PDB entry 8W5L | electron microscopy, 2.80 A resolution | chains A and C of the 5 polymer chains in the assembly

Chain A (and C):
Protein: Minor capsid protein A1
Organism: Escherichia phage Qbeta
Notes: chain C of this document is another copy of the same molecule, construct and numbering; everything in this record applies to it too
UniProtKB: Q8LTE1 (A1_BPQBE); residues 0-132 here correspond to UniProt positions 1-133 (UniProt number = residue number + 1)
Amino-acid sequence (133 residues; numbered 0 to 132; the number before each row is that of its first residue; numbering starts at 0):
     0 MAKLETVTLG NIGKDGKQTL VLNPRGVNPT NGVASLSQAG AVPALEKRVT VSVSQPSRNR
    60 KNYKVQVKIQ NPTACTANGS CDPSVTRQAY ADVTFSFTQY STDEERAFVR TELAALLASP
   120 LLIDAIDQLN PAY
Unresolved in the structure: 0

Chain A / chain C interface:
Inter-chain disulfides: C74(A)-C80(C)
Contacting residue pairs - 13 pairs, chain A then chain C:
  C74(A) - C80(C)  disulfide
  N77(A) - G78(C)
  T85(A) - D81(C)
  R86(A) - D81(C)  salt bridge
  Q127(A) - R24(C)  hydrogen bond (backbone-side chain)
  L128(A) - R24(C)  hydrogen bond (backbone-side chain)
  L128(A) - P42(C)  hydrophobic
  N129(A) - N22(C)
  N129(A) - R24(C)
  P130(A) - P23(C)
  P130(A) - R24(C)
  Y132(A) - L3(C)
  Y132(A) - T5(C)
Other interface residues (no listed pair), chain A (10 interface residues in all): T75
Other interface residues (no listed pair), chain C (12 interface residues in all): E4, G25, A38

Overview:
10 residues of chain A face 12 of chain C across their interface; the contacts include 1 disulfide bond, 2
hydrogen bonds and 1 salt bridge. Polar contacts include R86(A)-D81(C), Q127(A)-R24(C) and L128(A)-R24(C).
Chain A and chain C are both Minor capsid protein A1 (Escherichia phage Qbeta); the structure, Cryo-EM
structure of Qb-Ab16, was determined by electron microscopy (same publication as 8W5D, 8W5E, 8W5F, 8W5G, 8W5M,
8W5N and 8 further entries).
